PDB entry 3ZW0 | X-ray diffraction, 1.60 A resolution | chains B and C of the 3 polymer chains in the assembly

== Chain B ==
Protein: Bambl lectin
Organism: Burkholderia ambifaria
UniProtKB: Q0B4G1 (Q0B4G1_BURCM); residue numbers follow UniProt; this construct covers 1-87
Amino-acid sequence (87 residues; each row starts with the number of its first residue):
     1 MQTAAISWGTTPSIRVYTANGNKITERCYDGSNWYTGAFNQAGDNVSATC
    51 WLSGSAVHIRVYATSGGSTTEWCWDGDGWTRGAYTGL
Modified residues: Met1 (s-oxymethionine; MHO)

== Chain C ==
Protein: Bambl lectin
Organism: Burkholderia ambifaria
UniProtKB: Q0B4G1 (Q0B4G1_BURCM); residue numbers follow UniProt; this construct covers 1-87
Amino-acid sequence (87 residues; numbered 1 to 87; the number before each row is that of its first residue):
     1 MQTAAISWGTTPSIRVYTANGNKITERCYDGSNWYTGAFNQAGDNVSATC
    51 WLSGSAVHIRVYATSGGSTTEWCWDGDGWTRGAYTGL
Small-molecule neighbours: alpha-L-fucopyranose (FUC): Trp8, Arg15, Tyr17, Glu26, Cys28, Tyr35, Gly37, Ala38, Phe39, Val57, Ile59, Trp74, Trp79

== How chain B and chain C interact ==
Residue-residue contacts (30):
  Asn45(B) with Met1(C); Gln2(C); Thr3(C), hydrogen bond (side chain-backbone)
  Ser47(B) with Thr3(C), hydrogen bond; Ala4(C); Ala5(C)
  Ala48(B) with Ala5(C)
  Thr49(B) with Ile6(C); Ser7(C), hydrogen bond
  Trp51(B) with Ser7(C); Pro12(C)
  Tyr62(B) with Ala5(C), hydrophobic; Ile14(C); Val16(C), hydrophobic; Trp34(C)
  Thr64(B) with Met1(C); Thr3(C)
  Gly66(B) with Met1(C)
  Gly67(B) with Met1(C)
  Ser68(B) with Met1(C)
  Thr69(B) with Met1(C)
  Glu71(B) with Trp34(C)
  Ala83(B) with Trp34(C)
  Tyr84(B) with Val16(C); Thr18(C); Arg27(C); Trp34(C)
  Thr85(B) with Arg27(C), hydrogen bond (backbone-side chain)
  Gly86(B) with Arg27(C), hydrogen bond (backbone-side chain)
  Leu87(B) with Thr25(C)
Interface residues without a listed pair, chain B (20 interface residues in all): Asp44, Cys50, Arg60
Interface residues without a listed pair, chain C (15 interface residues in all): Thr36

== Summary ==
The interface between chain B and chain C involves 20 residues on one side and 15 on the other; the contacts
include 5 hydrogen bonds. Polar contacts include Asn45(B)-Thr3(C), Ser47(B)-Thr3(C) and Thr49(B)-Ser7(C).
Bound to chain C: alpha-L-fucopyranose.
Chain B is Bambl lectin and chain C is Bambl lectin, both from Burkholderia ambifaria; the structure,
Structure of BambL lectin from Burkholderia ambifaria, was determined by X-ray diffraction (same publication
as 3ZWE, 3ZZV and 3ZW2).
